1KV8 - chains A and B; structure by X-ray diffraction, 1.62 A resolution.

== Chain A (and B) ==
Protein: 3-Keto-L-Gulonate 6-Phosphate Decarboxylase
From: Escherichia coli
Notes: EC 4.1.2.-; chain B of this document is another copy of the same molecule, construct and numbering; everything in this record applies to it too
UniProtKB: P39304 (SGAH_ECOLI); numbering as in UniProt (aligned over 1-216)
Amino-acid sequence (216 residues; each row starts with the number of its first residue):
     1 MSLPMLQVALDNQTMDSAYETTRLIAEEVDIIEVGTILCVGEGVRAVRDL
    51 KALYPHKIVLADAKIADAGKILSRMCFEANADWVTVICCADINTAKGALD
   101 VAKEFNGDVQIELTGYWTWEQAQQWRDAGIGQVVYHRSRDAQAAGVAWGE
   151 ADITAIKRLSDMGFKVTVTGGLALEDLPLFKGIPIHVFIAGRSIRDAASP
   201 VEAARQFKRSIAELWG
Unresolved in the structure: 1-2, 216 (chain B: 1)
Metal / ion sites: Mg2+: Glu33, Asp62

== How chain A and chain B interact ==
Pairs across the interface (65; chain A residue first):
  Gln13(A) - Met75(B)
  Ile37(A) - Ile71(B)  hydrophobic
  Ile37(A) - Met75(B)
  Cys39(A) - Cys39(B)
  Val40(A) - Gly43(B)
  Val40(A) - Val44(B)  hydrogen bond (backbone-backbone)
  Val40(A) - Leu72(B)  hydrophobic
  Gly41(A) - Gly43(B)
  Gly41(A) - Val44(B)
  Gly41(A) - Met75(B)
  Glu42(A) - Glu42(B)
  Gly43(A) - Val40(B)
  Gly43(A) - Gly41(B)
  Gly43(A) - Gly43(B)
  Val44(A) - Val40(B)  hydrogen bond (backbone-backbone)
  Val44(A) - Gly41(B)
  Lys64(A) - Ala66(B)
  Ala66(A) - Lys64(B)
  Ala66(A) - Thr114(B)
  Asp67(A) - Thr114(B)
  Asp67(A) - Ser138(B)  hydrogen bond
  Asp67(A) - Arg139(B)  hydrogen bond (side chain-backbone)
  Asp67(A) - Asp140(B)  hydrogen bond (side chain-backbone)
  Ala68(A) - Asp140(B)  hydrogen bond (backbone-side chain)
  Gly69(A) - Asp140(B)  hydrogen bond (backbone-side chain)
  Ile71(A) - Gln13(B)
  Ile71(A) - Ile37(B)  hydrophobic
  Ile71(A) - Arg139(B)
  Leu72(A) - Ile37(B)  hydrophobic
  Leu72(A) - Val40(B)  hydrophobic
  Met75(A) - Gln13(B)
  Met75(A) - Ile37(B)  hydrophobic
  Met75(A) - Gly41(B)
  Ile87(A) - Ala66(B)  hydrophobic
  Ile87(A) - Cys89(B)  hydrophobic
  Cys89(A) - Ile87(B)  hydrophobic
  Cys89(A) - Cys89(B)  hydrogen bond
  Cys89(A) - Thr114(B)
  Cys89(A) - Gly115(B)
  Cys89(A) - Tyr116(B)  hydrogen bond (backbone-backbone)
  Asp91(A) - Ser138(B)
  Asp91(A) - Ala141(B)
  Asn93(A) - Asp140(B)
  Asn93(A) - Ala144(B)
  Thr94(A) - Asp140(B)  hydrogen bond
  Thr114(A) - Ala66(B)
  Thr114(A) - Asp67(B)
  Thr114(A) - Cys89(B)
  Gly115(A) - Cys89(B)
  Tyr116(A) - Cys89(B)  hydrogen bond (backbone-backbone)
  Tyr116(A) - Thr118(B)
  Tyr116(A) - Gln121(B)
  Gln121(A) - Tyr116(B)
  Ser138(A) - Asp67(B)  hydrogen bond
  Ser138(A) - Asp91(B)
  Arg139(A) - Asp67(B)  hydrogen bond (backbone-side chain)
  Arg139(A) - Ala68(B)
  Arg139(A) - Ile71(B)
  Asp140(A) - Asp67(B)  hydrogen bond (backbone-side chain)
  Asp140(A) - Ala68(B)  hydrogen bond (side chain-backbone)
  Asp140(A) - Gly69(B)  hydrogen bond (side chain-backbone)
  Asp140(A) - Asn93(B)
  Asp140(A) - Thr94(B)  hydrogen bond
  Ala141(A) - Asp91(B)
  Ala144(A) - Asn93(B)
Interface residues without a listed pair, chain A (34 interface residues in all): Thr36, Cys88, Ala90, His136
Interface residues without a listed pair, chain B (33 interface residues in all): Cys88, His136

== Summary ==
34 residues of chain A face 33 of chain B across their interface, with 17 hydrogen bonds. Polar contacts
include Asp67(A)-Ser138(B), Asp67(A)-Arg139(B) and Asp67(A)-Asp140(B). Glu33(A) and Asp62(A) form the Mg2+
site.
Chain A and chain B are both 3-Keto-L-Gulonate 6-Phosphate Decarboxylase (Escherichia coli); the structure,
Crystal Structure of 3-Keto-L-Gulonate 6-Phosphate Decarboxylase, was determined by X-ray diffraction together
with 1KW1 from the same study.
